3C1I - chain A; structure by X-ray diffraction, 2.30 A resolution.

# Chain A
Molecule: Ammonia channel
Organism: Escherichia coli
Reference sequence: P69681 (AMTB_ECOLI); residues 1-406 here correspond to UniProt positions 23-428 (UniProt number = residue number + 22)
Amino-acid sequence (424 residues; numbered 1 to 424; the number before each row is that of its first residue):
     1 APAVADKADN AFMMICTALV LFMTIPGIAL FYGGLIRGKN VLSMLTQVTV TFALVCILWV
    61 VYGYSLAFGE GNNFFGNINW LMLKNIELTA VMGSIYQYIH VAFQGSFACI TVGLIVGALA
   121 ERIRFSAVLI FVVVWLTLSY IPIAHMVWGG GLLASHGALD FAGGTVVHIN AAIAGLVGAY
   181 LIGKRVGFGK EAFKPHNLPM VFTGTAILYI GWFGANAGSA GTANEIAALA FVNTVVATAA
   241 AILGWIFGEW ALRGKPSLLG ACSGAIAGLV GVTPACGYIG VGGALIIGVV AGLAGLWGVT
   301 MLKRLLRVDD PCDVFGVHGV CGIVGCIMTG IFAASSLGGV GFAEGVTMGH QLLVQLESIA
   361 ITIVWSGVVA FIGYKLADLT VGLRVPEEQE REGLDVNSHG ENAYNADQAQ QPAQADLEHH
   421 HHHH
Not modelled in the structure: 1, 183-194, 302-308, 387-424
Differences from the reference sequence: engineered mutation Ala215 (Phe237 in P69681); expression tag (407-424)
Curated features (UniProtKB/Swiss-Prot):
  - binding site (NH4(+)): Ser219
  - site: Asp160 (Important for the deprotonation of the ammonium cation), His168 (Twin-His motif. Important for optimum substrate conductance), His318 (Twin-His motif. Important for optimum substrate conductance)
What the authors report for this chain:
  - mutagenesis - F107A/W148A/S219A: decreased binding to Tl+

# Summary
Curated annotation (UniProt) lists NH4+-binding residue Ser219. The paper reports that F107A/W148A/S219A
reduce binding to Tl+.
Chain A is Ammonia channel (Escherichia coli); the structure, Substrate binding, deprotonation and selectivity
at the periplasmic entrance of the E. coli ammonia channel AmtB, was determined by X-ray diffraction together
with 3C1G, 3C1H and 3C1J from the same study.
